PDB entry 6TMK | electron microscopy, 2.90 A resolution | chains D and A of the 90 polymer chains in the assembly

# Chain D
Molecule: ATPTG2
Organism: Toxoplasma gondii (strain ATCC 50853 / GT1)
UniProtKB: A0A125YV76 (A0A125YV76_TOXGG); numbering as in UniProt (aligned over 1-310)
Amino-acid sequence (310 residues; row label = number of the first residue in the row):
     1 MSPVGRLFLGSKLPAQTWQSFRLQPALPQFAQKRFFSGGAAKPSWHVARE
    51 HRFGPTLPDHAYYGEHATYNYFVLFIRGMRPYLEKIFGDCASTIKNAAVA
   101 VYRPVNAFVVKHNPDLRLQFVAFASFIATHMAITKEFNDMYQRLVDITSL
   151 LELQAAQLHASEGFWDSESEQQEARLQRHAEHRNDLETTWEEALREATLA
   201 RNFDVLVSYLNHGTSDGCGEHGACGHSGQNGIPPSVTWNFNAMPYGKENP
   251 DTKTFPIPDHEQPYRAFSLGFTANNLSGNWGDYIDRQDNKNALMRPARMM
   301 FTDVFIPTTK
Not modelled in the structure: 1-40, 214-228
Ligand contacts: 1,2-diacyl-sn-glycero-3-phosphocholine (PC1): Met-79, Tyr-82, Leu-83, Ile-86, Phe-87

# Chain A
Molecule: subunit d
Organism: Toxoplasma gondii (strain ATCC 50853 / GT1)
UniProtKB: S7V493 (S7V493_TOXGG); residues 1-536 here correspond to UniProt positions 134-669 (UniProt number = residue number + 133)
Amino-acid sequence (536 residues; row label = number of the first residue in the row):
     1 MQALRRGAAIPSRLLPRRDSWMSLAPFVAPNNAAAWRKLRDGAQEVQTVI
    51 ERQSTPGKPQQIDWAKWESQIAHKDILNCLKTFYTNQVQILDRALGALET
   101 AKTPAPCEGAEKGWALFDAALSACAKSVEKSEELLSNGARALWVSCSNPP
   151 VWKVNTNEWLDSDQYWQAFVEKHHFYSQYQPGVVDPEAPQEVEAFKQAWH
   201 SRMGKFNDRSDTPMLYAYMNELPSWEYYDLHRSAFLEHMTYFLVRTGGDF
   251 RFFPEMPPWQWLAHMENLRFKLLSVAQSRRSQLQLANLERERALDFLPVD
   301 VEHHGEEYTQKFLQYETELFQACAARLMGHFMFLCDPFIPVQSAEALSAV
   351 TRVDNGKGKLFSLGDDVNALFYLPEQQRRDVERPTQAVQTLLGHLEATGR
   401 PFNPCYSELLHVHAEVLEERGEHWLTAPGECVSQAFLRRLRTDDPAYEVY
   451 CSYFKEMYERFAGAKEVSMEDGRKRLATIEKNAQEEAAAYGLALKTMGSA
   501 ELAHKAREGAAKLEQLRKAQEKAAGKSAQTVQENKM
Not modelled in the structure: 1-19, 101-106, 289-303, 508-536
Construct notes: conflict Thr-351 (Ala484 in S7V493)
Ligand contacts: 1,2-diacyl-sn-glycero-3-phosphocholine (PC1): Leu-215, Ala-217, Tyr-218, Met-219

# Interface between chain D and chain A
Pairs across the interface (56; chain D residue first):
  Ala-41(D) with Arg-209(A), hydrogen bond (backbone-side chain)
  Pro-43(D) with Asp-229(A); Leu-230(A)
  Ser-44(D) with Leu-230(A), hydrogen bond (backbone-backbone); His-231(A); Arg-232(A)
  Trp-45(D) with Arg-232(A); Ser-233(A); Gly-305(A); Glu-306(A); Thr-309(A)
  His-46(D) with His-231(A)
  Val-47(D) with His-231(A)
  His-51(D) with Asn-220(A); Tyr-227(A), hydrogen bond (backbone-side chain); His-231(A)
  Arg-52(D) with Tyr-227(A); Glu-237(A), salt bridge; Glu-266(A), salt bridge; Arg-269(A)
  Phe-53(D) with Leu-262(A); Glu-266(A)
  Gly-54(D) with Tyr-227(A), hydrogen bond (backbone-side chain); His-238(A)
  Pro-55(D) with Ser-224(A); Tyr-227(A), hydrophobic; Tyr-228(A); His-238(A); Met-256(A); Pro-257(A)
  Thr-56(D) with Glu-221(A); Met-256(A)
  Leu-57(D) with Glu-221(A); Pro-223(A); Ser-224(A), hydrogen bond (backbone-backbone)
  Pro-58(D) with Pro-223(A); Glu-255(A)
  Asp-59(D) with Pro-223(A); Ser-224(A); Trp-225(A), hydrogen bond (side chain-backbone); Glu-255(A), hydrogen bond (backbone-side chain)
  Tyr-62(D) with Asn-207(A), hydrogen bond (side chain-backbone); Leu-215(A); Tyr-216(A); Met-219(A), hydrophobic; Pro-223(A), hydrophobic
  Tyr-63(D) with Asn-207(A); Trp-225(A); Glu-226(A), hydrogen bond
  Gly-64(D) with Asn-207(A), hydrogen bond (backbone-side chain)
  Glu-65(D) with Met-203(A)
  His-66(D) with Trp-199(A)
  Ala-67(D) with Trp-199(A); Arg-202(A); Met-203(A), hydrophobic
  Thr-68(D) with Trp-199(A)
Other interface residues (no listed pair), chain D (23 interface residues in all): Lys-42
Other interface residues (no listed pair), chain A (35 interface residues in all): Phe-206, Leu-222, Leu-236

# Overview
Chain D and chain A form an interface of 23 and 35 residues respectively; the contacts include 10 hydrogen
bonds and 2 salt bridges. Among the polar pairs are Arg-52(D)/Glu-237(A), Arg-52(D)/Glu-266(A) and
Ala-41(D)/Arg-209(A). Ligands of chain D: 1,2-diacyl-sn-glycero-3-phosphocholine. Chain A binds
1,2-diacyl-sn-glycero-3-phosphocholine.
Chain D is ATPTG2 and chain A is subunit d, both from Toxoplasma gondii (strain ATCC 50853 / GT1); the
structure, Cryo-EM structure of Toxoplasma gondii mitochondrial ATP synthase dimer, composite model, was
determined by electron microscopy (same publication as 6TMG, 6TMH, 6TMI, 6TMJ and 6TML).
